Entry 5S5C (X-ray diffraction, 2.40 A resolution); this record covers chains B and E of the 6 polymer chains in the assembly.

# Chain B
Molecule: Tubulin beta-2B chain
From: Bos taurus
Reference sequence: Q6B856 (TBB2B_BOVIN); the author numbering skips numbers that UniProt does not, so the offset changes along the chain: 1-42 = UniProt 1-42; 45-360 = UniProt 43-358; 369-455 = UniProt 359-445
Chain sequence (445 residues; row label = number of the first residue in the row; note: 10 numbers in that range are skipped by the numbering (no residue carries them; nothing is unmodelled there)):
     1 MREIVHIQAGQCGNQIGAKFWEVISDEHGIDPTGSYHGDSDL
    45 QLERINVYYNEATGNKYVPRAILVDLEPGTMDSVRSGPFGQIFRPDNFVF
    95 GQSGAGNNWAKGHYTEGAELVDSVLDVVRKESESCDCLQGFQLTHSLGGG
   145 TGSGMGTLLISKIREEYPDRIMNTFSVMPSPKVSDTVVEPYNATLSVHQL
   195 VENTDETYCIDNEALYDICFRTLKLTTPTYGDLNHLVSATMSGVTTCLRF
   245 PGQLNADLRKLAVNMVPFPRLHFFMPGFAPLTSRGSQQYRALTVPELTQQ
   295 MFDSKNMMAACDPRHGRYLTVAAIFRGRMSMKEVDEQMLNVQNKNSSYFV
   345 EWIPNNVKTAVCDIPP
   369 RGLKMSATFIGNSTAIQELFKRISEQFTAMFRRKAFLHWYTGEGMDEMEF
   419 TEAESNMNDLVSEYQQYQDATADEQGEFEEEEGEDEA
Disordered / not traced: 248-249, 279-280, 438-455
Ion coordination: Mg2+: Q11 (together with GDP); Ca2+: E113 (shared with 1 residue of chain C)
Small-molecule neighbours:
  - GDP (guanosine-5'-diphosphate): G10, Q11, C12, Q15, I16, D69, A99, N101, S140, G142, G143, G144, T145, G146, S147, V171, P173, V177, D179, E183, N206, L209, Y224, L227, N228
  - N-phenyl-N'-pyridin-3-ylurea (K0G): R400, R401, K402
UniProt features mapped onto this chain:
  - motif: M1 to I4 (MREI motif)
  - binding site (GTP): Q11, E71, S140, G144, T145, G146, N206, N228
  - binding site (Mg(2+)): E71
  - modified residue: S40 (Phosphoserine), T57 (Phosphothreonine), K60 (N6-acetyllysine), S174 (Phosphoserine), T287 (Phosphothreonine), T292 (Phosphothreonine), R320 (Omega-N-methylarginine), E448 (5-glutamyl polyglutamate)
  - cross-link (Glycyl lysine isopeptide (Lys-Gly)): K60 (interchain with G-Cter in ubiquitin), K326 (interchain with G-Cter in ubiquitin)

# Chain E
Molecule: Stathmin-4
From: Rattus norvegicus
Reference sequence: P63043 (STMN4_RAT); residues 5-145 here correspond to UniProt positions 49-189 (UniProt number = residue number + 44)
Chain sequence (143 residues; row label = number of the first residue in the row):
     3 MADMEVIELNKCTSGQSFEVILKPPSFDGVPEFNASLPRRRDPSLEEIQK
    53 KLEAAEERRKYQEAELLKHLAEKREHEREVIQKAIEENNNFIKMAKEKLA
   103 QKMESNKENREAHLAAMLERLQEKDKHAEEVRKNKELKEEASR
Disordered / not traced: 3-5, 29-43, 144-145
Construct notes: initiating methionine (3); expression tag (4)
UniProt features mapped onto this chain:
  - modified residue: S46 (Phosphoserine)

# How chain B and chain E interact
Contacting residue pairs (25):
  H107(B) with K75(E), hydrogen bond
  Y108(B) with H78(E); E79(E); V82(E), hydrophobic; I83(E)
  L152(B) with E79(E)
  S155(B) with L72(E); K75(E); R76(E), hydrogen bond
  K156(B) with R76(E); E79(E), salt bridge
  R158(B) with L68(E)
  E159(B) with L69(E); L72(E); R76(E), salt bridge
  Q193(B) with K75(E)
  E196(B) with H71(E), salt bridge
  T409(B) with E89(E)
  E411(B) with V82(E); A86(E)
  G412(B) with V82(E); K85(E); A86(E)
  M413(B) with V82(E)
  E417(B) with H78(E), salt bridge
Other interface residues (no listed pair), chain B (17 interface residues in all): T109, P162, G410
Other interface residues (no listed pair), chain E (14 interface residues in all): E65

# Overview
Chain B and chain E form an interface of 17 and 14 residues respectively, with 2 hydrogen bonds and 4 salt
bridges. Polar pairs include K156(B)-E79(E), E159(B)-R76(E) and E196(B)-H71(E). Ligands of chain B: GDP and
N-phenyl-N'-pyridin-3-ylurea.
Chain B is Tubulin beta-2B chain (Bos taurus) and chain E is Stathmin-4 (Rattus norvegicus); the structure,
Tubulin-Z44592329-complex, was determined by X-ray diffraction, deposited together with 5S4L, 5S4M, 5S4N,
5S4O, 5S4P, 5S4Q and 52 further entries.
